Entry 8B17 (X-ray diffraction, 2.50 A resolution); this record covers chains A and B of the 3 polymer chains in the assembly.

Chain A:
Molecule: Dipeptide and tripeptide permease B
Organism: Escherichia coli
UniProt: P36837 (DTPB_ECOLI); residue numbers follow UniProt; this construct covers 1-489
Chain sequence (489 residues; row label = number of the first residue in the row):
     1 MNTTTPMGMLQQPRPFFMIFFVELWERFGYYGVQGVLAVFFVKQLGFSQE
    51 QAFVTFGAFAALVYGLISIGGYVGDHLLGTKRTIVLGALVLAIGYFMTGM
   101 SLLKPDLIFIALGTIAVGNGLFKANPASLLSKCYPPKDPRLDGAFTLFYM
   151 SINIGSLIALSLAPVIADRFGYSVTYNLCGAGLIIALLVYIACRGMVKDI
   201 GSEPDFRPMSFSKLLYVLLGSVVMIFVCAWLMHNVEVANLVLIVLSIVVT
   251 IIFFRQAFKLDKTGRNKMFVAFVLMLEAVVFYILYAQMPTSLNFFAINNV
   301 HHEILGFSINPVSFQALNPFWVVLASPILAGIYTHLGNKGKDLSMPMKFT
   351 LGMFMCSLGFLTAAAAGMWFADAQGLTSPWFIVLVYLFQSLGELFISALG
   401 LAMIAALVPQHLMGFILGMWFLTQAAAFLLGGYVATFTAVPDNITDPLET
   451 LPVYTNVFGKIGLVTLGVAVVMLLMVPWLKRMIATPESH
Not modelled in the structure: 1-10, 257-265, 333-342, 409-412, 485-489
What the authors report for this chain:
  - contacts within the chain: Tyr31-Tyr285, Gly35-Gln315, Gln49-Val440, Tyr149-Glu393
  - binding site for Ala-trp-ala: Tyr31, Asn153, Ser156, Tyr282, Asn318, Pro319, Glu393, Leu401, Trp420
  - conformationally variable residues: Leu401, Trp420, Phe421

Chain B:
Molecule: Nanobody 132
Organism: Lama glama
Notes: antibody fragment or engineered binder
Chain sequence (127 residues; each row starts with the number of its first residue):
     2 VQLVESGGGLVQAGGSLRLSCAASGPTLSNYAVGWFRQAPGKEREFVAGI
    52 NWSSGLRYKDVVKGRFTVSRDNVKDTVYLQMNSLKPEDTAVYYCAARFGG
   102 MLPLQPSGYANWGQGTQVTVSSHHHHH
Disulfides: Cys22-Cys95

How chain A and chain B interact:
Residue-residue contacts (45):
  Lys43(A) - Ser30(B)  hydrogen bond (side chain-backbone)
  Lys43(A) - Trp53(B)  hydrogen bond (side chain-backbone)
  Asp168(A) - Pro27(B)
  Asp168(A) - Thr28(B)  hydrogen bond (backbone-backbone)
  Asp168(A) - Asn31(B)  hydrogen bond
  Asp168(A) - Tyr32(B)  hydrogen bond
  Arg169(A) - Val2(B)
  Arg169(A) - Pro27(B)
  Ile297(A) - Arg98(B)  hydrogen bond (backbone-side chain)
  Ile297(A) - Gly100(B)
  Asn298(A) - Arg98(B)
  Asn298(A) - Met102(B)
  Val300(A) - Arg98(B)  hydrogen bond (backbone-side chain)
  His301(A) - Ser108(B)
  His302(A) - Arg98(B)  hydrogen bond
  His302(A) - Phe99(B)
  Ser308(A) - Ala111(B)
  Asn310(A) - Phe99(B)
  Pro311(A) - Phe99(B)  hydrophobic
  Val312(A) - Phe99(B)  hydrophobic
  Gln374(A) - Pro104(B)
  Gln374(A) - Leu105(B)
  Gln374(A) - Gln106(B)  hydrogen bond (side chain-backbone)
  Gln374(A) - Ser108(B)  hydrogen bond
  Gln374(A) - Gly109(B)
  Leu376(A) - Arg98(B)
  Leu376(A) - Pro104(B)  hydrophobic
  Leu376(A) - Gly109(B)
  Asp442(A) - Asn52(B)  hydrogen bond (backbone-side chain)
  Asp442(A) - Ser54(B)  hydrogen bond
  Asn443(A) - Gly56(B)
  Ile444(A) - Asn52(B)
  Ile444(A) - Gly101(B)
  Ile444(A) - Met102(B)
  Thr445(A) - Asn52(B)
  Thr445(A) - Gly56(B)
  Thr445(A) - Leu57(B)
  Thr445(A) - Arg58(B)
  Thr445(A) - Gly101(B)
  Thr445(A) - Met102(B)
  Thr445(A) - Leu103(B)  hydrogen bond (backbone-backbone)
  Asp446(A) - Arg58(B)  salt bridge
  Asp446(A) - Met102(B)
  Pro447(A) - Met102(B)
  Thr450(A) - Met102(B)
Interface residues without a listed pair, chain A (26 interface residues in all): Val39, Phe294, Asn299, Glu303, Val440
Interface residues without a listed pair, chain B (26 interface residues in all): Gly26, Tyr110

In short:
The chain A/chain B interface involves 26 residues from each chain; the contacts include 13 hydrogen bonds and
1 salt bridge. Polar contacts include Asp446(A)-Arg58(B), Lys43(A)-Ser30(B) and Lys43(A)-Trp53(B). From the
paper: a binding site for Ala-trp-ala at Tyr31(A), Asn153(A) and Ser156(A) among others; conformational
variability at Leu401(A), Trp420(A) and Phe421(A).
Chain A is Dipeptide and tripeptide permease B (Escherichia coli) and chain B is Nanobody 132 (Lama glama);
the structure, DtpB-Nb132-AWA, was determined by X-ray diffraction together with 8B19, 8B1C, 8B1D, 8B1G, 8B1I,
8B1J and 8B1K from the same study.
